9C3C - chains B and g of the 9 polymer chains in the assembly; structure by electron microscopy, 4.30 A resolution (low resolution: residue-level contacts below are approximate; hydrogen-bond / salt-bridge calls are withheld).

# Chain B
Molecule: Beta-dystroglycan
Organism: Oryctolagus cuniculus
Reference sequence: Q28685 (DAG1_RABIT); numbering as in UniProt (aligned over 654-798)
Amino-acid sequence (145 residues; each row starts with the number of its first residue):
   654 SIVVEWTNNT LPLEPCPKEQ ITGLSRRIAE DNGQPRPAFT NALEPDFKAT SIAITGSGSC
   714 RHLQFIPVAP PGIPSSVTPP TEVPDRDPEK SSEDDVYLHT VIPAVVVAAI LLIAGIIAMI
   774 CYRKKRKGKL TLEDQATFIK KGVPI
Disulfide bonds: Cys-669/Cys-713
Covalently attached groups: N-acetylglucosamine (NAG) linked to Asn-661

# Chain g
Molecule: Gamma-sarcoglycan
Organism: Oryctolagus cuniculus
Reference sequence: Q28646 (Q28646_RABIT); residues 1-291 here = UniProt positions 1-291
Amino-acid sequence (291 residues; row label = number of the first residue in the row):
     1 MAGEQYLTAT EGTHIERPEN QCVYKIGIYG WRKRCLYLLV LLLLIILVVN LALTIWILKV
    61 MWFSPTGMGH LHVTKDGLRL EGESEFLFPL YAKEIHSRVD SSLLLQSTQN VTVNARNSDG
   121 EVTGRLKVGP QMVEVQSQQF QINSREGKSL FTVDEEEVVV GTDRLRVTGP EGALFEHSVE
   181 TPLVTADPFQ DLRLESPTRS LSMDAPRGVH IEAHAGEVEA LSQMDIVLHS SDGTLVLDAE
   241 TVCLPKLLQG TQAASGSSQG LYEICVCPDG KLYLSVAGAG TTCQEHSHIC L
Disordered / not traced: 1-27
Disulfide bonds: Cys-265/Cys-283, Cys-267/Cys-290
Covalently attached groups: N-acetylglucosamine (NAG) linked to Asn-110

# Chain B / chain g interface
Contacting residue pairs - 20 pairs, chain B then chain g:
  Asp-747(B) / Lys-59(g)
  Asp-747(B) / Val-60(g)
  Asp-747(B) / Trp-62(g)
  Tyr-750(B) / Lys-59(g)
  Leu-751(B) / Trp-56(g)
  Leu-751(B) / Lys-59(g)
  Val-754(B) / Ala-52(g)
  Val-754(B) / Ile-55(g)
  Ile-755(B) / Ala-52(g)
  Ile-755(B) / Leu-53(g)
  Ile-755(B) / Trp-56(g)
  Val-758(B) / Val-48(g)
  Val-758(B) / Val-49(g)
  Val-758(B) / Ala-52(g)
  Leu-764(B) / Leu-41(g)
  Leu-764(B) / Ile-45(g)
  Leu-765(B) / Ile-45(g)
  Met-772(B) / Arg-34(g)
  Met-772(B) / Tyr-37(g)
  Tyr-775(B) / Tyr-37(g)
Also at the interface, not in a pair above, chain B (13 interface residues in all): Asp-748, Ala-761, Gly-768
Also at the interface, not in a pair above, chain g (14 interface residues in all): Leu-42

# Summary
13 residues of chain B and 14 residues of chain g are in contact. Covalently linked N-acetylglucosamine: at
Asn-661(B). N-acetylglucosamine is covalently linked to Asn-110(g).
Chain B is Beta-dystroglycan and chain g is Gamma-sarcoglycan, both from Oryctolagus cuniculus; the structure,
Cryo-EM structure of native dystrophin-glycoprotein complex (DGC), was determined by electron microscopy.
